6U0U - chains D and G of the 13 polymer chains in the assembly; structure by electron microscopy, 4.16 A resolution (low resolution: residue-level contacts below are approximate; hydrogen-bond / salt-bridge calls are withheld).

[Chain D (and G)]
Molecule: Tubulin alpha chain
Organism: Tetrahymena thermophila
Notes: chain G of this document is another copy of the same molecule, construct and numbering; everything in this record applies to it too
UniProtKB: P41351 (TBA_TETTH); residues 1-449 here = UniProt positions 1-449
Amino-acid sequence (449 residues; each row starts with the number of its first residue):
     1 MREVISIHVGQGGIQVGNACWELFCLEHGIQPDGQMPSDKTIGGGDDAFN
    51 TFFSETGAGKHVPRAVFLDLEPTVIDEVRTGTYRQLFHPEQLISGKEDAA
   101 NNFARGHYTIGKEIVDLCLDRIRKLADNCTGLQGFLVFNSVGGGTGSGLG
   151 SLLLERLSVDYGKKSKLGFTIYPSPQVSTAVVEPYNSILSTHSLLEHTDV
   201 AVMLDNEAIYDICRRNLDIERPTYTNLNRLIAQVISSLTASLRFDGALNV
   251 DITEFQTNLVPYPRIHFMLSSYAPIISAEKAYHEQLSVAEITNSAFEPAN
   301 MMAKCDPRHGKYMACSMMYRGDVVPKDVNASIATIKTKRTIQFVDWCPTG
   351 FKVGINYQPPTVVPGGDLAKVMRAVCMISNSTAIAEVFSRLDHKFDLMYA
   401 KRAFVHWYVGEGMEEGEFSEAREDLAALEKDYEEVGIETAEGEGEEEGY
Not modelled in the structure: 38-47, 440-449
Curated features (UniProtKB/Swiss-Prot):
  - active site: Glu254
  - binding site (GTP): Gln11, Glu71, Ser140, Gly144, Thr145, Thr179, Asn206, Asn228
  - binding site (Mg(2+)): Glu71
  - site: Tyr449 (Involved in polymerization)
  - modified residue: Lys40 (N6-acetyllysine)
  - mutagenesis: Lys40 (K40R: Produces faster growing cells in medium with paclitaxel, a microtubule-stabilizing drug)
Residues lining bound ligands: GTP (guanosine-5'-triphosphate): Gly10, Gln11, Gly12, Gln15, Val16, Asp69, Glu71, Asp98, Ala99, Asn101, Ser140, Gly143, Gly144, Thr145, Gly146, Ile171, Thr179, Asn206, Tyr224, Leu227, Asn228

[How chain D and chain G interact]
Contacting residue pairs - 22 pairs, chain D then chain G:
  Tyr282(D) - Thr56(G)
  Tyr282(D) - Ala58(G)
  Tyr282(D) - Lys60(G)
  Tyr282(D) - Gln85(G)
  His283(D) - Thr56(G)
  His283(D) - Lys60(G)
  His283(D) - Gln85(G)
  His283(D) - Leu86(G)
  His283(D) - Phe87(G)
  His283(D) - His88(G)
  His283(D) - Pro89(G)
  Glu284(D) - Thr56(G)
  Glu284(D) - Gly57(G)
  Glu284(D) - His88(G)
  Gln285(D) - Glu55(G)
  Gln285(D) - Thr56(G)
  Gln285(D) - Gly57(G)
  Glu290(D) - Lys124(G)
  Lys338(D) - Arg123(G)
  Lys338(D) - Asp127(G)
  Arg339(D) - Arg123(G)
  Arg339(D) - Asp160(G)
Interface residues without a listed pair, chain D (11 interface residues in all): Lys280, Ala281, Asn293, Glu297
Interface residues without a listed pair, chain G (17 interface residues in all): Val62, Asp120, Asn128

[Summary]
11 residues of chain D and 17 residues of chain G are in contact. Ligands of chain D: GTP. From UniProt:
active-site residue Glu254(D), 8 GTP-binding residues, Mg2+-binding residue Glu71(D) and one mutagenesis site
on chain D.
Chain D and chain G are both Tubulin alpha chain (Tetrahymena thermophila); the structure, Protofilament
Ribbon Flagellar Proteins Rib43a-L, was determined by electron microscopy (same publication as 6U0H and 6U0T).
